8RZ2 - chains B and C of the 3 polymer chains in the assembly; structure by X-ray diffraction, 2.40 A resolution.

[Chain B]
Protein: R5.034 heavy chain
Source organism: Homo sapiens
Chain sequence (256 residues; row label = number of the first residue in the row; numbers below 1 keep their minus sign (Met-18 is residue -18)):
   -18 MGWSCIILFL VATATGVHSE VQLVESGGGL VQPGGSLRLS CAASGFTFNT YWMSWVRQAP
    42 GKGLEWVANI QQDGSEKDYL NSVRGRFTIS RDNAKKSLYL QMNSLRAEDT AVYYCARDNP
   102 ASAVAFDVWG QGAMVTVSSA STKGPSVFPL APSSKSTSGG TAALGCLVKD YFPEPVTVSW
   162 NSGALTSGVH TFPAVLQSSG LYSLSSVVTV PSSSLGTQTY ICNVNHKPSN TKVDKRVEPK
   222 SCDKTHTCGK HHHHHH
Disordered / not traced: -18 to 0, 134-139, 222-237
Disulfide bonds: Cys22-Cys96, Cys147-Cys203

[Chain C]
Protein: R5.034 light chain
Source organism: Homo sapiens
Chain sequence (235 residues; each row starts with the number of its first residue; numbers below 1 keep their minus sign (Met-18 is residue -18)):
   -18 MGWSCIILFL VATATGSWAQ SALTQPPSVS EAPRRRVTIY CSGSSSNIGN NAVSWYQQLP
    42 GKSPKLLIYF DDLVTSGVSD RFSGSKSGTS ASLAISGLQS EDEADYYCAA WDDRLNGVVF
   102 GGGTKLTVLG QPKAAPSVTL FPPSSEELQA NKATLVCLIS DFYPGAVTVA WKADSSPVKA
   162 GVETTTPSKQ SNNKYAASSY LSLTPEQWKS HRSYSCQVTH EGSTVEKTVA PTECS
Disordered / not traced: -18 to 1, 213-216
Disulfide bonds: Cys22-Cys89, Cys138-Cys197

[Chain B / chain C interface]
Contacting residue pairs (65):
  Gln39(B) with Gln39(C), hydrogen bond; Tyr88(C)
  Lys43(B) with Tyr88(C)
  Gly44(B) with Tyr88(C)
  Leu45(B) with Pro45(C), hydrophobic; Tyr88(C); Phe101(C)
  Trp47(B) with Gly98(C); Val99(C); Phe101(C)
  Asp59(B) with Trp92(C)
  Tyr60(B) with Asn97(C)
  Asn62(B) with Leu96(C), hydrogen bond (side chain-backbone)
  Arg65(B) with Leu96(C), hydrogen bond (side chain-backbone); Asn97(C), hydrogen bond (side chain-backbone)
  Tyr95(B) with Gln39(C); Ser44(C); Pro45(C)
  Pro101(B) with Tyr50(C); Phe51(C), hydrophobic
  Ser103(B) with Phe51(C)
  Ala104(B) with Ala33(C); Ser35(C); Phe51(C), hydrophobic
  Val105(B) with Ser35(C); Val99(C), hydrophobic
  Ala106(B) with Ser35(C); Tyr37(C); Tyr50(C), hydrophobic
  Phe107(B) with Tyr37(C), hydrogen bond (backbone-side chain); Leu47(C)
  Asp108(B) with Leu47(C)
  Trp110(B) with Tyr37(C), hydrophobic; Pro45(C)
  Gly111(B) with Ser44(C), hydrogen bond (backbone-side chain)
  Gln112(B) with Ser44(C)
  Ser127(B) with Lys133(C)
  Phe129(B) with Glu127(C); Glu128(C)
  Pro130(B) with Ser125(C), hydrogen bond (backbone-side chain); Glu127(C)
  Leu131(B) with Phe122(C), hydrophobic
  Ala132(B) with Phe122(C)
  Ala144(B) with Phe122(C)
  Leu145(B) with Phe122(C), hydrophobic
  Leu148(B) with Thr135(C); Tyr181(C), hydrophobic
  His171(B) with Ser141(C); Gln171(C), hydrogen bond; Ala177(C)
  Phe173(B) with Leu139(C), hydrophobic; Ile140(C); Ala178(C)
  Pro174(B) with Ser169(C); Ser179(C)
  Val176(B) with Thr166(C); Tyr181(C), hydrophobic
  Gln178(B) with Glu164(C)
  Ser179(B) with Glu164(C), hydrogen bond (backbone-side chain)
  Ser184(B) with Tyr181(C)
  Leu185(B) with Tyr181(C)
  Ser186(B) with Val137(C); Leu139(C); Tyr181(C), hydrogen bond
  Lys216(B) with Glu127(C), salt bridge
Other interface residues (no listed pair), chain B (46 interface residues in all): Val37, Glu46, Asn50, Val128, Gly146, Lys150, Ala175, Val188
Other interface residues (no listed pair), chain C (38 interface residues in all): Lys43, Lys46, Thr165, Ser183

[In short]
Chain B and chain C form an interface of 46 and 38 residues respectively, with 10 hydrogen bonds and 1 salt
bridge. Polar pairs include Lys216(B)-Glu127(C), Gln39(B)-Gln39(C) and Asn62(B)-Leu96(C).
Here chain B is R5.034 heavy chain and chain C is R5.034 light chain, both from Homo sapiens. Entry 8RZ2
(PfRH5 bound to monoclonal antibody R5.034) was determined by X-ray diffraction (same publication as 8RZ0 and
8RZ1).
